PDB entry 8KG8 | electron microscopy, 4.23 A resolution (low resolution: residue-level contacts below are approximate; hydrogen-bond / salt-bridge calls are withheld) | chains 6 and I of the 18 polymer chains in the assembly

Chain 6:
Molecule: DNA replication licensing factor MCM6
From: Saccharomyces cerevisiae S288C
Notes: EC 3.6.4.12
UniProt: P53091 (MCM6_YEAST); residues 1-1017 here = UniProt positions 1-1017
Sequence (1017 residues; row label = number of the first residue in the row):
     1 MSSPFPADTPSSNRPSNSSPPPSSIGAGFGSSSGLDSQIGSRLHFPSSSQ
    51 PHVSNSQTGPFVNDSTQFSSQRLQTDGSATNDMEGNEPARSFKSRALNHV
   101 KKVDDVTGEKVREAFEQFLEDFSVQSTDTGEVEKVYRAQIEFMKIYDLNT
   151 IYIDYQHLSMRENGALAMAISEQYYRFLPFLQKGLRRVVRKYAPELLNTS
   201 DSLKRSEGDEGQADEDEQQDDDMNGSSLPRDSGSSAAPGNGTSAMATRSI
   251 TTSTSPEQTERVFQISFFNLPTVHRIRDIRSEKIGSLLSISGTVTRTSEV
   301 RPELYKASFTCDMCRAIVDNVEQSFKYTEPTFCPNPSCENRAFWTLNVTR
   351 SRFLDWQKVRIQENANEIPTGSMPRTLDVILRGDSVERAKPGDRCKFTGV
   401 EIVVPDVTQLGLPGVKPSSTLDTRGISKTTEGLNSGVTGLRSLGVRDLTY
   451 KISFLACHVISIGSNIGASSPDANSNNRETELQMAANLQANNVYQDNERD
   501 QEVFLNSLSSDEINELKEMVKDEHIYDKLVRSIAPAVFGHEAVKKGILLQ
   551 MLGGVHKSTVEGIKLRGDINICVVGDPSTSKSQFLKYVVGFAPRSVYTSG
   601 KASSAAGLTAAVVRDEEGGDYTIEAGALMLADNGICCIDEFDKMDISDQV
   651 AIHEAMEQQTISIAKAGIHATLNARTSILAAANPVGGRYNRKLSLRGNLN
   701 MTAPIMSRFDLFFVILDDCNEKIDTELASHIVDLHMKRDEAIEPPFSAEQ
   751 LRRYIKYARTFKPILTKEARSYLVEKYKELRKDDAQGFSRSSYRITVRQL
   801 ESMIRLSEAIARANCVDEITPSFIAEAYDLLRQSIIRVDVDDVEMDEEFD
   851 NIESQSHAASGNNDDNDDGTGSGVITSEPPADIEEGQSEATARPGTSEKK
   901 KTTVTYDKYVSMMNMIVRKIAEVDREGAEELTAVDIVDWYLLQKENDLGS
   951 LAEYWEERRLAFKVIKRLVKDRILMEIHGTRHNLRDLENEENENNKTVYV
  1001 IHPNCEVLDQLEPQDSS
Not modelled in the structure: 1-99, 125-129, 198-256, 420-433, 464-498, 617-619, 738-741, 839-1017
Bound ions: Zn2+: Cys311, Cys314, Cys333, Cys338; Mg2+: Ser582 (together with ATP-gamma-S)
Residues lining bound ligands:
  - ADP (adenosine-5'-diphosphate): Glu657, Gln658, Arg708, Val797, Arg798, Glu801
  - ATP-gamma-S (AGS; phosphothiophosphoric acid-adenylate ester): Ala536, Val537, Phe538, His540, Asp576, Pro577, Ser578, Thr579, Ser580, Lys581, Ser582, Gln583, Asp639, Glu640, Asn683, Leu727, His730, Ile731
Swiss-Prot annotation at these positions:
  - motif: Ser707 to Asp710 (Arginine finger)
  - binding site (ATP): Gly575 to Ser582
  - modified residue: Ser78 (Phosphoserine), Ser249 (Phosphoserine), Ser372 (Phosphoserine), Thr766 (Phosphothreonine)
  - mutagenesis: Lys581 (K581A: Loss of MCM2-7 complex helicase activity)

Chain I:
Molecule: 71-nt DNA strand
Sequence (71 nucleotides; numbered 1 to 71; the number before each row is that of its first residue):
     1 TAGAGTAGGAAGTGATGGTAAGTGATTAGAGAATTGGAGAGTGTGTTTTT
    51 TTTTTTTTTTTTTTTTTTTTT
Not modelled in the structure: 1-40, 61-71

How chain 6 and chain I interact:
Pairs across the interface (11; chain 6 residue first):
  Lys416(6) - DT46(I)
  Ala605(6) - DT60(I)
  Val612(6) - DT59(I)
  Arg614(6) - DT56(I)
  Arg614(6) - DT57(I)
  Tyr621(6) - DT57(I)
  Tyr621(6) - DT58(I)
  Lys665(6) - DT58(I)
  Lys665(6) - DT59(I)
  Ala666(6) - DT57(I)
  Ala666(6) - DT58(I)
Other interface residues (no listed pair), chain 6 (8 interface residues in all): Ala611

In short:
The interface between chain 6 and chain I involves 8 residues on one side and 6 on the other. Chain 6 binds
ADP and ATP-gamma-S. From UniProt: 8 ATP-binding residues and one mutagenesis site on chain 6.
Here chain 6 is DNA replication licensing factor MCM6 (Saccharomyces cerevisiae S288C) and chain I is a 71-nt
DNA strand. Entry 8KG8 (Yeast replisome in state II) was determined by electron microscopy (same publication
as 8W7S, 8KG6, 8KG9 and 8W7M).
